PDB entry 6LW8 | X-ray diffraction, 2.40 A resolution | chain A

[Chain A]
Molecule: DNA ligase A
Organism: Mycobacterium tuberculosis H37Rv
Notes: EC 6.5.1.2
UniProtKB: P9WNV1 (DNLJ_MYCTU); residues 1-328 here = UniProt positions 1-328
Sequence (334 residues; each row starts with the number of its first residue):
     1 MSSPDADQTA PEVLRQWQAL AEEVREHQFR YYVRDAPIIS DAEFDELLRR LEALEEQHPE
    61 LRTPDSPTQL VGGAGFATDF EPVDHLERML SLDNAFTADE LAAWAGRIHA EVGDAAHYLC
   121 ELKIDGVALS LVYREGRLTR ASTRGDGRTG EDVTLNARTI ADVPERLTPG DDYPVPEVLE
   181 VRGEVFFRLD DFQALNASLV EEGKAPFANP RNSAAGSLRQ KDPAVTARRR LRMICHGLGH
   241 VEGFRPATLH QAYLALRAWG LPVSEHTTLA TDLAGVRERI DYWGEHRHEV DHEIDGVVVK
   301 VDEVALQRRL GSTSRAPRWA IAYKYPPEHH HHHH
Unresolved in the structure: 1-8, 329-334
Differences from the reference sequence: expression tag (329-334)
Ligand contacts: EWO ((4R)-4-(4-fluorophenyl)-4,5,6,7-tetrahydro-1H-imidazo[4,5-c]pyridine): H27, Q28, Y31, Y32, P37, I39, S40, D41, F44
UniProt features mapped onto this chain:
  - active site: K123 (N6-AMP-lysine intermediate)
  - binding site (NAD(+)): D41 to D45, S91, L92, E121, R144, E184, K300, K324

[Summary]
Bound to chain A: compound EWO. From UniProt: active-site residue K123 and 12 NAD+-binding residues.
Chain A is DNA ligase A (Mycobacterium tuberculosis H37Rv); the structure, Structural basis for domain
rotation during adenylation of active site K123 and fragment library screening against ..., was determined by
X-ray diffraction together with 6KKV and 6KJM from the same study.
